PDB entry 6SJB | electron microscopy, 3.70 A resolution | chains B and D of the 4 polymer chains in the assembly

== Chain B ==
Name: RecBCD enzyme subunit RecB
Source organism: Escherichia coli
Notes: EC 3.1.11.5
UniProt: A0A024LB08 (A0A024LB08_ECOLX); numbering as in UniProt (aligned over 1-1180)
Chain sequence (1181 residues; numbered 0 to 1180; the number before each row is that of its first residue; numbering starts at 0):
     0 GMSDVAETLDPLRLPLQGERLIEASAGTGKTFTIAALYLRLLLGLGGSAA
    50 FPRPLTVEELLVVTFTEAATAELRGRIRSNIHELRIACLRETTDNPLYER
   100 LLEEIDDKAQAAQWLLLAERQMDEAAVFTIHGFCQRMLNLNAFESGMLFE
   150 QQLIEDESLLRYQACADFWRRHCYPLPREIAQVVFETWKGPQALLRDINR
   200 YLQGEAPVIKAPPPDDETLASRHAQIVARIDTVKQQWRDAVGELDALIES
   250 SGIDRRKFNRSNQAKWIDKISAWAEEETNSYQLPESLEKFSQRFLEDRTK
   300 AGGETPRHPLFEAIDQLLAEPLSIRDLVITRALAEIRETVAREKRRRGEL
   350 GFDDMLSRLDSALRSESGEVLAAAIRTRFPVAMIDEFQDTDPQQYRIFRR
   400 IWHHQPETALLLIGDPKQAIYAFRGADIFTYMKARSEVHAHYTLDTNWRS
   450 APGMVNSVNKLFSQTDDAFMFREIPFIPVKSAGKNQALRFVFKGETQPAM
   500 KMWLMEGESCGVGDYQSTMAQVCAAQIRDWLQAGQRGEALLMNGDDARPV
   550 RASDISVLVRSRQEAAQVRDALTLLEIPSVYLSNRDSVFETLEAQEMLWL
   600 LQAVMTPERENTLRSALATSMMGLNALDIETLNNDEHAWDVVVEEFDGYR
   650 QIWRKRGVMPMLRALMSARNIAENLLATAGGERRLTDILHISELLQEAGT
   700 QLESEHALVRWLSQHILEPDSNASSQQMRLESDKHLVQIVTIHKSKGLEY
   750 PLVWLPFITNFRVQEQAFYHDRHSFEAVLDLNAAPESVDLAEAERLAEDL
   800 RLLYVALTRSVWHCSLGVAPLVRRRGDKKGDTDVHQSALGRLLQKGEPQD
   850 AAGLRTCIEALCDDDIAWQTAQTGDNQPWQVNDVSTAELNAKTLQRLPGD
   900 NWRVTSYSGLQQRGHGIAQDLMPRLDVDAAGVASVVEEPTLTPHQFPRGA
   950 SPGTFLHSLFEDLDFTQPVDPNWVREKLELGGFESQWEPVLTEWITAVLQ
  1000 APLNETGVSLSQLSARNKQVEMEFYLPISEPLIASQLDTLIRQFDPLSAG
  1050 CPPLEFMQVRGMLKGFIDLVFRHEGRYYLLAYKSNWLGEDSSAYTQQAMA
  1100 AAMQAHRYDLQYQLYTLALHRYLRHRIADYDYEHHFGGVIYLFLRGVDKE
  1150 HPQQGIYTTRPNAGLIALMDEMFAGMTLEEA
Unresolved in the structure: 0-4, 290-303, 911-937, 1175-1180
Sequence notes: expression tag (0); engineered mutation Ala1080 (Asp in A0A024LB08)
Reported in the primary citation:
  - mutagenesis - D1080A: abolished catalytic activity (citing earlier work)

== Chain D ==
Name: RecBCD enzyme subunit RecD
Source organism: Escherichia coli
Notes: EC 3.1.11.5
UniProt: A0A061K747 (A0A061K747_ECOLX); residue numbers follow UniProt; this construct covers 1-608
Chain sequence (608 residues; numbered 1 to 608; the number before each row is that of its first residue):
     1 MKLQKQLLEAVEHKQLRPLDVQFALTVAGDEHPAVTLAAALLSHDAGEGH
    51 VCLPLSRLENNEASHPLLATCVSEIGELQNWEECLLASQAVSRGDEPTPM
   101 ILCGDRLYLNRMWCNERTVARFFNEVNHAIEVDEALLAQTLDKLFPVSDE
   151 INWQKVAAAVALTRRISVISGGPGTGKTTTVAKLLAALIQMADGERCRIR
   201 LAAPTGKAAARLTESLGKALRQLPLTDEQKKRIPEDASTLHRLLGAQPGS
   251 QRLRHHAGNPLHLDVLVVDEASMIDLPMMSRLIDALPDHARVIFLGDRDQ
   301 LASVEAGAVLGDICAYANAGFTAERARQLSRLTGTHVPAGTGTEAASLRD
   351 SLCLLQKSYRFGSDSGIGQLAAAINRGDKTAVKTVFQQDFTDIEKRLLQS
   401 GEDYIAMLEEALAGYGRYLDLLQARAEPDLIIQAFNEYQLLCALREGPFG
   451 VAGLNERIEQFMQQKRKIHRHPHSRWYEGRPVMIARNDSALGLFNGDIGI
   501 ALDRGQGTRVWFAMPDGNIKSVQPSRLPEHETTWAMTVHKSQGSEFDHAA
   551 LILPSQRTPVVTRELVYTAVTRARRRLSLYADERILSAAIATRTERRSGL
   601 AALFSSRE
Unresolved in the structure: 1-9, 607-608

== Chain B / chain D interface ==
Residue-residue contacts (15):
  Glu607(B) with Ser525(D); Arg526(D); Leu527(D)
  Glu609(B) with Ala490(D); Leu491(D)
  Glu635(B) with Arg526(D), salt bridge
  Trp638(B) with Arg526(D)
  Asp639(B) with Arg509(D), salt bridge; Gln523(D), hydrogen bond; Arg526(D), salt bridge
  Val642(B) with Gln523(D); Ser525(D); Arg526(D)
  Glu643(B) with Gln523(D)
  Asp646(B) with Ser525(D), hydrogen bond
Other interface residues (no listed pair), chain D (8 interface residues in all): Pro528

== In short ==
Chain B and chain D each contribute 8 residues to their interface, with 2 hydrogen bonds and 3 salt bridges.
Polar pairs include Glu635(B)-Arg526(D), Asp639(B)-Arg509(D) and Asp639(B)-Arg526(D). From the paper: D1080A
of chain B abolishes catalytic activity.
Chain B is RecBCD enzyme subunit RecB and chain D is RecBCD enzyme subunit RecD, both from Escherichia coli;
the structure, Cryo-EM structure of the RecBCD Chi recognised complex, was determined by electron microscopy
together with 6SJE, 6SJF, 6SJG, 6T2U and 6T2V from the same study.
